3UOU - chains A and B; structure by X-ray diffraction, 2.00 A resolution.

== Chain A ==
Molecule: Chymotrypsin-like elastase family member 1
From: Sus scrofa
Notes: EC 3.4.21.36; fragment: Peptidase S1 domain
UniProt: P00772 (CELA1_PIG); residues 27-266 here = UniProt positions 27-266
Amino-acid sequence (240 residues; row label = number of the first residue in the row):
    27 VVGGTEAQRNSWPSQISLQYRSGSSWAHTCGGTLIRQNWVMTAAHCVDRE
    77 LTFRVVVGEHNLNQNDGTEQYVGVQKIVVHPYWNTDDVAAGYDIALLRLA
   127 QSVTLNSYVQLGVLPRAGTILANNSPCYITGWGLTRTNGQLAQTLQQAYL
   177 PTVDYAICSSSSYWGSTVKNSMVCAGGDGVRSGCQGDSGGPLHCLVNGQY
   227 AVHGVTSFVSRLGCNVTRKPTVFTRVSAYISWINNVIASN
Disulfide bonds: Cys56-Cys72, Cys153-Cys220, Cys184-Cys200, Cys210-Cys240

== Chain B ==
Molecule: Kunitz-type proteinase inhibitor SHPI-1
From: Stichodactyla helianthus
Notes: fragment: Kunitz-type proteinase inhibitor SHPI-1
UniProt: P31713 (ISH1_STOHE); numbering as in UniProt (aligned over 1-55)
Amino-acid sequence (55 residues; numbered 1 to 55; the number before each row is that of its first residue):
     1 SICSEPKKVGRCLGYFPRFYFDSETGKCTPFIYGGCGGNGNNFETLHQCR
    51 AICRA
Unresolved in the structure: 55
Sequence notes: engineered mutation Leu13 (Lys in P31713)
Disulfide bonds: Cys3-Cys53, Cys12-Cys36, Cys28-Cys49
What the authors report for this chain:
  - mutagenesis - K13L: increased binding to Chymotrypsin-like elastase family member 1 (chain A)
  - mutagenesis - K13L (100-fold): decreased binding to trypsin
  - conformationally variable residues (side-chain flip): Arg11
  - specificity-determining residues: Arg11 (proposed by the authors, not directly observed)

== Interface between chain A and chain B ==
Residue-residue contacts (44; chain A residue first):
  Tyr46(A) with Pro17(B)
  His54(A) with Tyr15(B)
  Thr55(A) with Gly14(B); Tyr15(B), hydrogen bond (side chain-backbone); Phe16(B)
  His71(A) with Cys12(B); Leu13(B); Gly14(B); Gly34(B); Gly35(B)
  Cys72(A) with Phe16(B)
  Arg75(A) with Phe16(B); Arg18(B); Gly35(B), hydrogen bond (side chain-backbone)
  Thr111(A) with Cys36(B); Gly37(B), hydrogen bond (backbone-backbone)
  Val114(A) with Cys12(B), hydrophobic; Cys36(B), hydrophobic
  Ala115(A) with Arg11(B)
  Leu160(A) with Tyr15(B), hydrophobic
  Leu167(A) with Tyr15(B), hydrophobic
  Thr193(A) with Arg11(B)
  Gly209(A) with Leu13(B)
  Cys210(A) with Leu13(B)
  Gln211(A) with Val9(B); Cys12(B); Leu13(B); Gly14(B); Gly34(B)
  Gly212(A) with Leu13(B), hydrogen bond (backbone-backbone); Gly14(B); Tyr15(B)
  Asp213(A) with Leu13(B), hydrogen bond (backbone-backbone)
  Ser214(A) with Leu13(B), hydrogen bond (side chain-backbone); Gly14(B), hydrogen bond (side chain-backbone)
  Thr232(A) with Leu13(B)
  Ser233(A) with Cys12(B); Leu13(B), hydrogen bond (backbone-backbone)
  Phe234(A) with Arg11(B)
  Val235(A) with Arg11(B), hydrogen bond (backbone-backbone); Leu13(B), hydrophobic
  Arg237(A) with Lys8(B); Gly10(B); Arg11(B)
Interface residues without a listed pair, chain A (30 interface residues in all): Cys56, Leu77, Trp109, Gln166, Trp190, Cys240, Thr247
Interface residues without a listed pair, chain B (16 interface residues in all): Ile32
Interface features reported in the paper:
  - pairs named by the authors: Leu13(B)-Ser214(A) (hydrogen bond)
  - interface residues, chain B: Lys8(B), Gly10(B), Arg11(B), Leu13(B), Gly14(B), Tyr15(B), Arg18(B), Ile32(B), Gly35(B), Gly37(B)

== In short ==
Chain A and chain B form an interface of 30 and 16 residues respectively; the contacts include 9 hydrogen
bonds. Polar contacts include Thr55(A)-Tyr15(B), Arg75(A)-Gly35(B) and Ser214(A)-Leu13(B). The paper describes
a hydrogen bond between Leu13(B) and Ser214(A). The paper reports that K13L of chain B increases binding to
Chymotrypsin-like elastase family member 1 (chain A); interface residues Lys8(B), Gly10(B) and Arg11(B) among
others.
Chain A is Chymotrypsin-like elastase family member 1 (Sus scrofa) and chain B is Kunitz-type proteinase
inhibitor SHPI-1 (Stichodactyla helianthus); the structure, Crystal structure of the Kunitz-type protease
inhibitor ShPI-1 Lys13Leu mutant in complex with pancreatic elastase, was determined by X-ray diffraction.
